2BR5 - chains B and C of the 6 polymer chains in the assembly; structure by X-ray diffraction, 2.83 A resolution.

Chain B (and C):
Molecule: Cephalosporin hydroxylase cmci
Organism: Streptomyces clavuligerus
Notes: chain C of this document is another copy of the same molecule, construct and numbering; everything in this record applies to it too
UniProt: O85726 (O85726_STRCL); residues 1-236 here = UniProt positions 1-236
Amino-acid sequence (236 residues; row label = number of the first residue in the row):
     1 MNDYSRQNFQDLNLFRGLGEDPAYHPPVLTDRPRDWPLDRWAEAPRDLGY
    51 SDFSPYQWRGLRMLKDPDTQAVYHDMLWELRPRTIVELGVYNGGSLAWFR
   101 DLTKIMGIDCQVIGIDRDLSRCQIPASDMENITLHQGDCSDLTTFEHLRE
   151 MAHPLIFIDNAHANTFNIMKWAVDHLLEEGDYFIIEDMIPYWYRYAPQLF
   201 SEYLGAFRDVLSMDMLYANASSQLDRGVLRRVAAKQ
Disordered / not traced: 1, 234-236 (chain C: 1-7, 235-236)
Sequence notes: engineered mutation Gln10 (Leu in O85726), Asn160 (Asp in O85726), Phe200 (Leu in O85726)
Small-molecule neighbours: S-adenosylhomocysteine (SAH): Leu18, Leu64, Lys65, Glu87, Gly89, Val90, Tyr91, Asn92, Ser95, Asp116, Arg117, Arg121, Gly137, Asp138, Cys139, Asn160, Ala161, Ala163

How chain B and chain C interact:
Contacting residue pairs - 68 pairs, chain B then chain C:
  Asn2(B) with Asp209(C), hydrogen bond (backbone-side chain); Val210(C)
  Asp3(B) with Ala206(C); Arg208(C), salt bridge
  Tyr4(B) with Lys170(C); Val173(C); Asp174(C), hydrogen bond; Ala206(C), hydrogen bond (backbone-backbone); Phe207(C), hydrophobic; Val210(C)
  Ser5(B) with Lys170(C)
  Gln7(B) with Lys170(C), hydrogen bond (backbone-side chain); Glu202(C), hydrogen bond
  Asn8(B) with Asn167(C); Lys170(C)
  Phe9(B) with Phe166(C), hydrophobic; Asn167(C); Tyr203(C), hydrophobic; Phe207(C), hydrophobic
  Gln10(B) with Tyr203(C), hydrogen bond (backbone-side chain)
  Asp11(B) with Asn164(C)
  Leu12(B) with Phe166(C), hydrophobic; Trp192(C); Tyr203(C), hydrophobic
  Asn13(B) with His162(C), hydrogen bond (side chain-backbone); Met188(C); Trp192(C)
  Phe15(B) with Tyr195(C); Ala196(C), hydrophobic; Leu199(C), hydrophobic
  Arg16(B) with Tyr195(C)
  Gly17(B) with Tyr195(C)
  Gly19(B) with Tyr195(C)
  Glu20(B) with Tyr195(C); Ala196(C); Pro197(C); Gln198(C), hydrogen bond (side chain-backbone); Leu199(C), hydrogen bond (side chain-backbone)
  Phe53(B) with Arg194(C); Tyr195(C), hydrophobic
  His162(B) with Asn13(C), hydrogen bond (backbone-side chain)
  Asn164(B) with Asp11(C), hydrogen bond (backbone-side chain)
  Phe166(B) with Phe9(C), hydrophobic; Leu12(C), hydrophobic
  Asn167(B) with Asn8(C); Phe9(C), hydrogen bond (side chain-backbone)
  Lys170(B) with Asn8(C)
  Trp192(B) with Leu12(C); Asn13(C), hydrogen bond
  Arg194(B) with Asp52(C), salt bridge; Phe53(C)
  Tyr195(B) with Phe15(C); Gly17(C); Gly19(C); Glu20(C), hydrogen bond (backbone-backbone); Phe53(C), hydrophobic
  Ala196(B) with Phe15(C), hydrophobic; Glu20(C)
  Pro197(B) with Glu20(C)
  Gln198(B) with Glu20(C), hydrogen bond (backbone-side chain)
  Leu199(B) with Gln10(C); Leu12(C), hydrophobic; Phe15(C), hydrophobic; Glu20(C), hydrogen bond (backbone-side chain)
  Tyr203(B) with Phe9(C), hydrophobic; Gln10(C), hydrogen bond (side chain-backbone); Leu12(C), hydrophobic
  Phe207(B) with Phe9(C), hydrophobic
Also at the interface, not in a pair above, chain B (34 interface residues in all): Asp52, Ala163, Phe200
Also at the interface, not in a pair above, chain C (38 interface residues in all): Arg16, Ser51, Ala163, Phe200

Summary:
34 residues of chain B face 38 of chain C across their interface; the contacts include 17 hydrogen bonds and 2
salt bridges. Polar contacts include Asp3(B)-Arg208(C), Arg194(B)-Asp52(C) and Asn2(B)-Asp209(C). Ligands of
chain B: S-adenosylhomocysteine.
Chain B and chain C are both Cephalosporin hydroxylase cmci (Streptomyces clavuligerus); the structure,
cmcI-N160 SAH, was determined by X-ray diffraction (same publication as 2BR3, 2BR4, 2BM8 and 2BM9).
